Entry 1E89 (X-ray diffraction, 2.10 A resolution); this record covers chains A and B.

== Chain A (and B) ==
Molecule: Hydroxynitrile lyase
From: Manihot esculenta
Notes: EC 4.2.1.37; chain B of this document is another copy of the same molecule, construct and numbering; everything in this record applies to it too
UniProtKB: P52705 (HNL_MANES); residues 2-258 here correspond to UniProt positions 1-257 (UniProt number = residue number - 1)
Chain sequence (262 residues; each row starts with the number of its first residue; note: 1 number in that range is skipped by the numbering (no residue carries it; nothing is unmodelled there); numbers below 1 keep their minus sign (Pro-4 is residue -4)):
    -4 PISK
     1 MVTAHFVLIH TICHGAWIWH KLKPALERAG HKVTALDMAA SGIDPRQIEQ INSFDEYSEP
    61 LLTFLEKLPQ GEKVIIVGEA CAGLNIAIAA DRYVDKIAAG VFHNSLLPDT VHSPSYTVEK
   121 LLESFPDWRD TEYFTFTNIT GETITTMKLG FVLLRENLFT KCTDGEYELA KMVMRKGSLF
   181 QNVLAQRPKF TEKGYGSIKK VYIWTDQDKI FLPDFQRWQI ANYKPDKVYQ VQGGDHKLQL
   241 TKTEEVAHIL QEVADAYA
Differences from the reference sequence: engineered mutation Ala80 (Ser79 in P52705)
What the authors report for this chain:
  - mutagenesis - S80A: abolished catalytic activity on acetone cyanohydrin (citing earlier work)
  - contacts within the chain: Arg129-Glu156 (salt bridge)
  - catalytic residues: Asp208 (proposed by the authors, not directly observed)
  - mutagenesis - T11A: decreased catalytic activity on acetone cyanohydrin
  - mutagenesis - C81A: decreased catalytic activity
  - mutagenesis - D208A, H236A: decreased catalytic activity (citing earlier work)

== How chain A and chain B interact ==
Pairs across the interface (39):
  Ala16(A) - Met172(B)
  Trp17(A) - Met172(B)  hydrophobic
  Trp17(A) - Val173(B)  hydrophobic
  Trp19(A) - Met172(B)
  His20(A) - Gly165(B)
  His20(A) - Glu168(B)
  His20(A) - Leu169(B)
  His20(A) - Met172(B)
  Lys23(A) - Glu168(B)  salt bridge
  Lys23(A) - Met172(B)
  Pro24(A) - Asp164(B)
  Pro24(A) - Glu168(B)
  Ala35(A) - Met172(B)  hydrophobic
  Gly42(A) - Ile43(B)
  Ile43(A) - Gly42(B)
  Ile43(A) - Met172(B)
  Ile43(A) - Val173(B)
  Ile43(A) - Met174(B)
  Pro45(A) - Gln47(B)
  Gln47(A) - Pro45(B)
  Asp164(A) - Pro24(B)
  Asp164(A) - Arg28(B)  salt bridge
  Gly165(A) - His20(B)
  Glu168(A) - His20(B)
  Glu168(A) - Lys23(B)  salt bridge
  Glu168(A) - Pro24(B)
  Glu168(A) - Glu27(B)
  Leu169(A) - His20(B)
  Met172(A) - Ala16(B)
  Met172(A) - Trp17(B)  hydrophobic
  Met172(A) - Trp19(B)
  Met172(A) - His20(B)
  Met172(A) - Lys23(B)
  Met172(A) - Ala35(B)  hydrophobic
  Met172(A) - Ile43(B)
  Val173(A) - Trp17(B)  hydrophobic
  Val173(A) - Ile43(B)
  Met174(A) - Ile43(B)
  Arg175(A) - Ile43(B)
Interface residues without a listed pair, chain A (23 interface residues in all): Glu27, Arg28, Asp37, Lys171
Interface residues without a listed pair, chain B (24 interface residues in all): Lys21, Asp37, Lys171, Arg175

== Summary ==
23 residues of chain A and 24 residues of chain B are in contact; the contacts include 3 salt bridges. Polar
contacts include Lys23(A)-Glu168(B) and Asp164(A)-Arg28(B). The paper reports the catalytic residue Asp208(A);
C81A, D208A and H236A of chain A reduce catalytic activity; 5 substitutions were tested in all.
Both chains are Hydroxynitrile lyase (Manihot esculenta). Entry 1E89 (On the mechanism of cyanogenesis
catalyzed by hydroxynitrile lyase from manihot esculenta. crystal structure of active ...) was determined by
X-ray diffraction (same publication as 1E8D).
